8IO9 - chains A and L of the 12 polymer chains in the assembly; structure by electron microscopy, 2.36 A resolution.

[Chain A (and L)]
Molecule: Probable phosphoketolase
From: Synechococcus elongatus (strain ATCC 33912 / PCC 7942 / FACHB-805)
Notes: chain L of this document is another copy of the same molecule, construct and numbering; everything in this record applies to it too
UniProtKB: A0A8T9U4A0 (A0A8T9U4A0_SYNEL); numbering as in UniProt (aligned over 1-796)
Sequence (796 residues; each row starts with the number of its first residue):
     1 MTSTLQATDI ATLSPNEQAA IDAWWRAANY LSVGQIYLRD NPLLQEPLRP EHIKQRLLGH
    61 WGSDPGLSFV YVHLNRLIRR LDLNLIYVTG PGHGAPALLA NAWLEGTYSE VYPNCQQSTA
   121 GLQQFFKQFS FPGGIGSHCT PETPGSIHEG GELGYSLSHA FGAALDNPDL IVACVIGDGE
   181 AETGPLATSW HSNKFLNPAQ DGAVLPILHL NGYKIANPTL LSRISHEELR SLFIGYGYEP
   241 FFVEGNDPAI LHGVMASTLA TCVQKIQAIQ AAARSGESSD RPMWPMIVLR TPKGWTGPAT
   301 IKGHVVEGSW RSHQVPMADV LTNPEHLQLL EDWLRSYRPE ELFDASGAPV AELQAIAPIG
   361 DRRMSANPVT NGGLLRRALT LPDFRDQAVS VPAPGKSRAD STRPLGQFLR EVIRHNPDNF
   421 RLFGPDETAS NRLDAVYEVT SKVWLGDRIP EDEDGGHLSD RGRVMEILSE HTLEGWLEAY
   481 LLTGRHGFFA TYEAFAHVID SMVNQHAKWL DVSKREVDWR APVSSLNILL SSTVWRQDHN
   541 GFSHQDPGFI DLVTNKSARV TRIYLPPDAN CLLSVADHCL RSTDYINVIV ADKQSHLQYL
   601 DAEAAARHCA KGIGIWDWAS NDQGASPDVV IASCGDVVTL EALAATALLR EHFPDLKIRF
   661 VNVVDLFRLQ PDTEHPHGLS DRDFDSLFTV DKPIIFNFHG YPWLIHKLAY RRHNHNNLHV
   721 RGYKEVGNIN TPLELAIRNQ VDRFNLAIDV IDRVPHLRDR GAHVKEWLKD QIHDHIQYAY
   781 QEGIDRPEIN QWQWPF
Disordered / not traced: 1-8
Bound ions: Mg2+: Asp178, Asn211, Tyr213 (together with thiamine diphosphate)
Small-molecule neighbours:
  - AMP-PNP (ANP; phosphoaminophosphonic acid-adenylate ester), molecule 1: Pro702, Trp703, His706, His715, Leu718, His719, Val720, Arg721, Arg753
  - AMP-PNP (ANP), molecule 2: His706, Lys707, Tyr710, Arg711, His715
  - thiamine diphosphate (TPP), molecule 1: Ser63, Pro91, His93, Gly151, Glu152, Leu153, Gly177, Asp178, Gly179, Glu180, Thr183, His209, Asn211, Tyr213, Lys214, Ile215, Thr219, Lys293, His313
  - thiamine diphosphate (TPP), molecule 2: Pro425, Asp426, Glu427, Leu468, Glu470, Phe495, Asn540
Reported in the primary citation:
  - binding site for AMP-PNP: His706, Tyr710, Arg711, His719, Arg721, Arg753

[Chain A / chain L interface]
Pairs across the interface (10; chain A residue first):
  Pro113(A) - Leu374(L)
  Pro113(A) - Arg376(L)
  Pro113(A) - Arg377(L)
  Asn114(A) - Arg377(L)
  Asn114(A) - Ala378(L)  hydrogen bond (side chain-backbone)
  Leu374(A) - Pro113(L)
  Arg376(A) - Pro113(L)
  Arg377(A) - Pro113(L)
  Arg377(A) - Asn114(L)
  Ala378(A) - Asn114(L)  hydrogen bond (backbone-side chain)
Interface residues without a listed pair, chain A (8 interface residues in all): Asp518, Pro522
Interface residues without a listed pair, chain L (9 interface residues in all): Gln116, Asp518, Pro522

[In short]
8 residues of chain A face 9 of chain L across their interface, with 2 hydrogen bonds. Its one hydrogen-bonded
contact is Asn114(A)-Ala378(L). Ligands of chain A: AMP-PNP and thiamine diphosphate. Asp178(A), Asn211(A) and
Tyr213(A) form the Mg2+ site. From the paper: a binding site for AMP-PNP at His706(A), Tyr710(A) and Arg711(A)
among others.
Both chains are Probable phosphoketolase (Synechococcus elongatus (strain ATCC 33912 / PCC 7942 / FACHB-805)).
Entry 8IO9 (Cryo-EM structure of cyanobacteria phosphoketolase complexed with AMPPNP in dodecameric assembly)
was determined by electron microscopy together with 8IO6, 8IO7, 8IO8, 8IOA and 8IOE from the same study.
